Entry 1UOJ (X-ray diffraction, 2.40 A resolution); this record covers chains B and C of the 4 polymer chains in the assembly.

# Chain B (and C)
Molecule: Pa-I galactophilic lectin
Organism: Pseudomonas aeruginosa
Notes: chain C of this document is another copy of the same molecule, construct and numbering; everything in this record applies to it too
Reference sequence: Q05097 (PA1L_PSEAE); numbering as in UniProt (aligned over 1-121)
Sequence (121 residues; row label = number of the first residue in the row):
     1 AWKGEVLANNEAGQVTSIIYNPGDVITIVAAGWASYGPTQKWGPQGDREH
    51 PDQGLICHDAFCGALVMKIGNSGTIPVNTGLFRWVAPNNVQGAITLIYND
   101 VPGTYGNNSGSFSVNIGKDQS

# Chain B / chain C interface
Residue-residue contacts (12):
  A1(B) with S121(C), hydrogen bond (backbone-backbone)
  N21(B) with N21(C)
  G117(B) with S121(C)
  K118(B) with Q120(C); S121(C), hydrogen bond (backbone-backbone)
  D119(B) with D119(C); Q120(C)
  Q120(B) with K118(C); Q120(C)
  S121(B) with A1(C), hydrogen bond (backbone-backbone); G117(C); K118(C), hydrogen bond (backbone-backbone)
Also at the interface, not in a pair above, chain B (8 interface residues in all): D24

# Summary
8 residues of chain B and 7 residues of chain C are in contact, with 4 hydrogen bonds. Polar contacts include
A1(B)-S121(C) and K118(B)-S121(C).
Chain B and chain C are both Pa-I galactophilic lectin (Pseudomonas aeruginosa); the structure, Crystal
structure of pseudomonas aeruginosa lectin 1 in the calcium-free state, was determined by X-ray diffraction
together with 1OKO from the same study.
